Entry 4EDB (X-ray diffraction, 2.50 A resolution); this record covers chains D and F of the 6 polymer chains in the assembly.

== Chain D (and F) ==
Name: Hemagglutinin
Source organism: Influenza A virus
Notes: fragment: ha2 subunit; chain F of this document is another copy of the same molecule, construct and numbering; everything in this record applies to it too
UniProtKB: A7LI25 (A7LI25_9INFA); residues 1-176 here correspond to UniProt positions 344-519 (UniProt number = residue number + 343)
Chain sequence (182 residues; each row starts with the number of its first residue):
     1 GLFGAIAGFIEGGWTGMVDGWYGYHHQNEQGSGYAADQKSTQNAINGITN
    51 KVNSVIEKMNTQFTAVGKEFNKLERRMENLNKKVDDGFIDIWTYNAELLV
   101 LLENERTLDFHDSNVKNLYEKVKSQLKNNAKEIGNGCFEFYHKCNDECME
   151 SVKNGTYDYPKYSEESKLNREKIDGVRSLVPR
Disordered / not traced: 161-182
Disulfide bonds: C144-C148
Sequence notes: expression tag (177-182)

== Chain D / chain F interface ==
Pairs across the interface (48):
  G1(D) - S113(F)
  L2(D) - F3(F)
  L2(D) - R106(F)
  L2(D) - D109(F)
  L2(D) - F110(F)
  L2(D) - S113(F)  hydrogen bond (backbone-side chain)
  F3(D) - F3(F)  hydrophobic
  F3(D) - S113(F)
  F3(D) - N117(F)
  G4(D) - S113(F)
  G4(D) - N117(F)
  F9(D) - K116(F)
  F9(D) - N117(F)
  F9(D) - E120(F)
  R76(D) - K68(F)
  R76(D) - E69(F)  hydrogen bond (side chain-backbone)
  R76(D) - F70(F)
  R76(D) - E74(F)  salt bridge
  M77(D) - M77(F)  hydrophobic
  N79(D) - K68(F)  hydrogen bond
  L80(D) - L80(F)  hydrophobic
  L80(D) - N81(F)
  K83(D) - N81(F)  hydrogen bond
  K83(D) - D85(F)  salt bridge
  V84(D) - V84(F)  hydrophobic
  V84(D) - F88(F)
  D86(D) - Q62(F)  hydrogen bond
  G87(D) - F88(F)
  F88(D) - F88(F)  hydrophobic
  D90(D) - N60(F)
  D90(D) - T61(F)
  D90(D) - Q62(F)
  I91(D) - F88(F)  hydrophobic
  I91(D) - I91(F)  hydrophobic
  I91(D) - W92(F)
  Y94(D) - V55(F)  hydrogen bond (side chain-backbone)
  Y94(D) - M59(F)  hydrophobic
  Y94(D) - W92(F)  hydrophobic
  Y94(D) - L99(F)
  E97(D) - K58(F)  salt bridge
  L98(D) - L99(F)  hydrophobic
  L101(D) - S54(F)
  L102(D) - E103(F)
  E105(D) - R106(F)  salt bridge
  R106(D) - R106(F)
  D109(D) - R106(F)  salt bridge
  K131(D) - K127(F)
  E132(D) - K127(F)
Other interface residues (no listed pair), chain D (28 interface residues in all): G8, I89
Other interface residues (no listed pair), chain F (36 interface residues in all): I56, F63, T64, A65, V66, S124

== Summary ==
Chain D and chain F form an interface of 28 and 36 residues respectively, with 6 hydrogen bonds and 5 salt
bridges. Polar contacts include R76(D)-E74(F), K83(D)-D85(F) and E97(D)-K58(F).
Chain D and chain F are both Hemagglutinin (Influenza A virus); the structure, Structures of monomeric
hemagglutinin and its complex with an Fab fragment of a neutralizing antibody that ..., was determined by
X-ray diffraction together with 4EDA from the same study.
